PDB entry 7MVX | X-ray diffraction, 4.35 A resolution (low resolution: residue-level contacts below are approximate; hydrogen-bond / salt-bridge calls are withheld) | chains A and B

== Chain A ==
Name: Nucleoporin NUP188
Source organism: Chaetomium thermophilum (strain DSM 1495 / CBS 144.50 / IMI 039719)
UniProt: G0SFH5 (NU188_CHATD); residues 1-1858 here = UniProt positions 1-1858
Amino-acid sequence (1862 residues; each row starts with the number of its first residue; numbers below 1 keep their minus sign (Gly-3 is residue -3)):
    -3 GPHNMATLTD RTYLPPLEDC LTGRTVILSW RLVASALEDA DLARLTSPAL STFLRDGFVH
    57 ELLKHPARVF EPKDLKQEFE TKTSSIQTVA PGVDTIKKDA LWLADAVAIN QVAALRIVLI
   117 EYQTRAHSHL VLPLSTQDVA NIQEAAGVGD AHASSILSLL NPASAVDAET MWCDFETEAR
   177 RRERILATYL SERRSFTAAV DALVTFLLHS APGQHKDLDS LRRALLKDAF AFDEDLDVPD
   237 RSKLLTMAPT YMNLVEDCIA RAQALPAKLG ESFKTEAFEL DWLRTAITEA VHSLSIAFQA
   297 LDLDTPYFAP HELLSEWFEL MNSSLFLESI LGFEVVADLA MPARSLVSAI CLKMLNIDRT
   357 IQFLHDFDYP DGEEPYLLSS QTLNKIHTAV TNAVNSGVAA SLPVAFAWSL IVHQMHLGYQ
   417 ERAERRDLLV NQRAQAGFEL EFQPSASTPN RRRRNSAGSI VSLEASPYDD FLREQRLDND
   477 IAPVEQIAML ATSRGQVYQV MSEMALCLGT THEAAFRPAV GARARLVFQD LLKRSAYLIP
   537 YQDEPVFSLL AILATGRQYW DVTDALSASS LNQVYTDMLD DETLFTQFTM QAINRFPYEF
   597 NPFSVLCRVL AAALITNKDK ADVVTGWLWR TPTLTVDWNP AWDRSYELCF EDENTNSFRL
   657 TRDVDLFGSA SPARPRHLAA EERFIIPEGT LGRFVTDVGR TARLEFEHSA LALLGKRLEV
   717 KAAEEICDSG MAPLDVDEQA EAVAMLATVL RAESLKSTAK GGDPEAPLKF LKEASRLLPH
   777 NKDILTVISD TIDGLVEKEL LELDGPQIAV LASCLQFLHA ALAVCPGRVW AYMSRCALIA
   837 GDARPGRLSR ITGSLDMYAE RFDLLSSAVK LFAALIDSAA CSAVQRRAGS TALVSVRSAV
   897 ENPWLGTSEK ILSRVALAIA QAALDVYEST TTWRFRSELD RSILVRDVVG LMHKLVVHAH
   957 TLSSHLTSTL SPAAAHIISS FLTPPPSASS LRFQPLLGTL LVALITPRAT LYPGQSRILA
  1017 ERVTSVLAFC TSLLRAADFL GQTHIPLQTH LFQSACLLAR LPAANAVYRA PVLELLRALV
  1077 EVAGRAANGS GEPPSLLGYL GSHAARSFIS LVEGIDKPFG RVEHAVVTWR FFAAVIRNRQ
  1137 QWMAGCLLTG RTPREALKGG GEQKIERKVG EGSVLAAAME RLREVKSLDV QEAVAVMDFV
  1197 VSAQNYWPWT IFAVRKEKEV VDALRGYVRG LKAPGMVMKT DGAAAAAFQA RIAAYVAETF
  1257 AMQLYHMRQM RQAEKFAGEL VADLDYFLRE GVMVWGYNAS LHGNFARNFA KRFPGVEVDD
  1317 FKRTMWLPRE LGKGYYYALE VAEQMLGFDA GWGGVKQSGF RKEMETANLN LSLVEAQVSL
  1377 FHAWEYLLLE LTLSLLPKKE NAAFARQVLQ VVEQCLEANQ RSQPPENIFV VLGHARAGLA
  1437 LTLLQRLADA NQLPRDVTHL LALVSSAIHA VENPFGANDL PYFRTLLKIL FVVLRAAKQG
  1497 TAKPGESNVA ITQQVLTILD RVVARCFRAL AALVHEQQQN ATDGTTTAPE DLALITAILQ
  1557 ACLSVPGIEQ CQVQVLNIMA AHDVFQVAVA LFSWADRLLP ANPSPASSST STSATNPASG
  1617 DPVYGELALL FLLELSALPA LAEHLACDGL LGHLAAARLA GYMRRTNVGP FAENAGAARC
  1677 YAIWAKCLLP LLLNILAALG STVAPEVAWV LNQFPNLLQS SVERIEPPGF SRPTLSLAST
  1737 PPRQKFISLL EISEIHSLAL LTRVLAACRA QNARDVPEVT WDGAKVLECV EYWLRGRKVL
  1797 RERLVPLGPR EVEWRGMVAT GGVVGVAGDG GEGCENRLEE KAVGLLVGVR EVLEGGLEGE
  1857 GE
Unresolved in the structure: -3 to 2, 83-85, 147-152, 363-369, 421-462, 665-677, 693-696, 881-896, 957-959, 1082-1088, 1146-1168, 1501-1504, 1533-1541, 1596-1615, 1723-1744, 1808-1831, 1851-1858
Disulfides: Cys169 forms a disulfide with the same residue of a neighbouring copy of this chain
Modified residues: Mse1, Mse1813 (selenomethionine); Mse167, Mse243, Mse248, Mse317, Mse337, Mse350, Mse411, Mse485, Mse497, Mse500, Mse574, Mse586, Mse727, Mse741, Mse829, Mse853, Mse948, Mse1139, Mse1175, Mse1193, Mse1232, Mse1234, Mse1258, Mse1263, Mse1266, Mse1289, Mse1321, Mse1341, Mse1360, Mse1575, Mse1659 (selenomethionine; parent Met)
Construct notes: expression tag (-3 to 0)

== Chain B ==
Name: Nucleoporin NIC96
Source organism: Chaetomium thermophilum (strain DSM 1495 / CBS 144.50 / IMI 039719)
UniProt: G0S024 (NIC96_CHATD); numbering as in UniProt (aligned over 240-301)
Amino-acid sequence (63 residues; row label = number of the first residue in the row):
   239 SGTGLGEVDV DTYLSNLQTK TTLSMIADGL ERSARDFDAF LEENVTLEWE AQRKRIYQHF
   299 GIK
Unresolved in the structure: 239-245, 300-301
Modified residues: Mse263 (selenomethionine; parent Met)
Construct notes: expression tag (239)

== Interface between chain A and chain B ==
Contacting residue pairs - 31 pairs, chain A then chain B:
  Asn1201(A) - Thr260(B)
  Asn1201(A) - Leu261(B)
  Pro1204(A) - Thr260(B)
  Trp1205(A) - Leu252(B)
  Trp1205(A) - Leu255(B)
  Lys1212(A) - Asp247(B)
  Lys1212(A) - Val248(B)
  Tyr1261(A) - Mse263(B)
  Tyr1261(A) - Ile264(B)
  His1262(A) - Tyr251(B)
  Gln1265(A) - Tyr251(B)
  Mse1266(A) - Tyr251(B)
  Leu1385(A) - Ile264(B)
  Glu1386(A) - Ile264(B)
  Gln1441(A) - Phe275(B)
  Gln1441(A) - Phe278(B)
  Arg1442(A) - Ser271(B)
  Ala1444(A) - Phe278(B)
  Asp1445(A) - Phe278(B)
  Lys1484(A) - Phe275(B)
  Phe1487(A) - Leu279(B)
  Val1488(A) - Phe275(B)
  Arg1491(A) - Asn282(B)
  Lys1494(A) - Glu286(B)
  Ser1560(A) - Glu286(B)
  Leu1689(A) - Arg291(B)
  Ala1693(A) - Phe298(B)
  Ser1749(A) - Arg291(B)
  Leu1841(A) - Glu288(B)
  Gly1844(A) - Tyr295(B)
  Val1848(A) - Tyr295(B)
Other interface residues (no listed pair), chain A (39 interface residues in all): Glu1381, Tyr1382, Thr1438, Leu1550, Ala1553, Gln1556, Glu1630, Pro1686, Asn1690, Leu1692, His1752, Leu1756, Lys1837
Other interface residues (no listed pair), chain B (24 interface residues in all): Leu268, Val283, Leu285, Trp287, Ile294

== In short ==
The interface between chain A and chain B involves 39 residues on one side and 24 on the other.
Here chain A is Nucleoporin NUP188 and chain B is Nucleoporin NIC96, both from Chaetomium thermophilum (strain
DSM 1495 / CBS 144.50 / IMI 039719). Entry 7MVX (Crystal structure of the Chaetomium thermophilum Nup188-Nic96
complex (Nup188 residues 1-1858; Nic96 residues 240-301)) was determined by X-ray diffraction together with
7MVT, 7MVU, 7MVV, 7MVY, 7MVZ and 7MW1 from the same study.
